1W2B - chains 0 and K of the 31 polymer chains in the assembly; structure by X-ray diffraction, 3.50 A resolution.

[Chain 0]
Molecule: 23S RRNA
Source organism: Haloarcula marismortui
Sequence (2922 nucleotides; row label = number of the first residue in the row):
     2 UUGGCUACUA UGCCAGCUGG UGGAUUGCUC GGCUCAGGCG CUGAUGAAGG ACGUGCCAAG
    62 CUGCGAUAAG CCAUGGGGAG CCGCACGGAG GCGAAGAACC AUGGAUUUCC GAAUGAGAAU
   122 CUCUCUAACA AUUGCUUCGC GCAAUGAGGA ACCCCGAGAA CUGAAACAUC UCAGUAUCGG
   182 GAGGAACAGA AAACGCAAUG UGAUGUCGUU AGUAACCGCG AGUGAACGCG AUACAGCCCA
   242 AACCGAAGCC CUCACGGGCA AUGUGGUGUC AGGGCUACCU CUCAUCAGCC GACCGUCUCG
   302 ACGAAGUCUC UUGGAACAGA GCGUGAUACA GGGUGACAAC CCCGUACUCG AGACCAGUAC
   362 GACGUGCGGU AGUGCCAGAG UAGCGGGGGU UGGAUAUCCC UCGCGAAUAA CGCAGGCAUC
   422 GACUGCGAAG GCUAAACACA ACCUGAGACC GAUAGUGAAC AAGUAGUGUG AACGAACGCU
   482 GCAAAGUACC CUCAGAAGGG AGGCGAAAUA GAGCAUGAAA UCAGUUGGCG AUCGAGCGAC
   542 AGGGCAUACA AGGUCCCUCG ACGAAUGACC GACGCGCGAG CGUCCAGUAA GACUCACGGG
   602 AAGCCGAUGU UCUGUCGUAC GUUUUGAAAA ACGAGCCAGG GAGUGUGUCU GCAUGGCAAG
   662 UCUAACCGGA GUAUCCGGGG AGGCACAGGG AAACCGACAU GGCCGCAGGG CUUUGCCCGA
   722 GGGCCGCCGU CUUCAAGGGC GGGGAGCCAU GUGGACACGA CCCGAAUCCG GACGAUCUAC
   782 GCAUGGACAA GAUGAAGCGU GCCGAAAGGC ACGUGGAAGU CUGUUAGAGU UGGUGUCCUA
   842 CAAUACCCUC UCGUGAUCUA UGUGUAGGGG UGAAAGGCCC AUCGAGUCCG GCAACAGCUG
   902 GUUCCAAUCG AAACAUGUCG AAGCAUGACC UCCGCCGAGG UAGUCUGUGA GGUAGAGCGA
   962 CCGAUUGGUG UGUCCGCCUC CGAGAGGAGU CGGCACACCU GUCAAACUCC AAACUUACAG
  1022 ACGCCGUUUG ACGCGGGGAU UCCGGUGCGC GGGGUAAGCC UGUGUACCAG GAGGGGAACA
  1082 ACCCAGAGAU AGGUUAAGGU CCCCAAGUGU GGAUUAAGUG UAAUCCUCUG AAGGUGGUCU
  1142 CGAGCCCUAG ACAGCCGGGA GGUGAGCUUA GAAGCAGCUA CCCUCUAAGA AAAGCGUAAC
  1202 AGCUUACCGG CCGAGGUUUG AGGCGCCCAA AAUGAUCGGG ACUCAAAUCC ACCACCGAGA
  1262 CCUGUCCGUA CCACUCAUAC UGGUAAUCGA GUAGAUUGGC GCUCUAAUUG GAUGGAAGUA
  1322 GGGGUGAAAA CUCCUAUGGA CCGAUUAGUG ACGAAAAUCC UGGCCAUAGU AGCAGCGAUA
  1382 GUCGGGUGAG AACCCCGACG GCCUAAUGGA UAAGGGUUCC UCAGCACUGC UGAUCAGCUG
  1442 AGGGUUAGCC GGUCCUAAGU CAUACCGCAA CUCGACUAUG ACGAAAUGGG AAACGGGUUA
  1502 AUAUUCCCGU GCCACUAUGC AGUGAAAGUU GACGCCCUGG GGUCGAUCAC GCUGGGCAUU
  1562 CGCCCAGUCG AACCGUCCAA CUCCGUGGAA GCCGUAAUGG CAGGAAGCGG ACGAACGGCG
  1622 GCAUAGGGAA ACGUGAUUCA ACCUGGGGCC CAUGAAAAGA CGAGCAUAGU GUCCGUACCG
  1682 AGAACCGACA CAGGUGUCCA UGGCGGCGAA AGCCAAGGCC UGUCGGGAGC AACCAACGUU
  1742 AGGGAAUUCG GCAAGUUAGU CCCGUACCUU CGGAAGAAGG GAUGCCUGCU CCGGAACGGA
  1802 GCAGGUCGCA GUGACUCGGA AGCUCGGACU GUCUAGUAAC AACAUAGGUG ACCGCAAAUC
  1862 CGCAAGGACU CGUACGGUCA CUGAAUCCUG CCCAGUGCAG GUAUCUGAAC ACCUCGUACA
  1922 AGAGGACGAA GGACCUGUCA ACGGCGGGGG UAACUAUGAC CCUCUUAAGG UAGCGUAGUA
  1982 CCUUGCCGCA UCAGUAGCGG CUUGCAUGAA UGGAUUAACC AGAGCUUCAC UGUCCCAACG
  2042 UUGGGCCCGG UGAACUGUAC AUUCCAGUGC GGAGUCUGGA GACACCCAGG GGGAAGCGAA
  2102 GACCCUAUGG AGCUUUACUG CAGGCUGUCG CUGAGACGUG GUCGCCGAUG UGCAGCAUAG
  2162 GUAGGAGACA CUACACAGGU ACCCGCGCUA GCGGGCCACC GAGUCAACAG UGAAAUACUA
  2222 CCCGUCGGUG ACUGCGACUC UCACUCCGGG AGGAGGACAC CGAUAGCCGG GCAGUUUGAC
  2282 UGGGGCGGUA CGCGCUCGAA AAGAUAUCGA GCGCGCCCUA UGGCUAUCUC AGCCGGGACA
  2342 GAGACCCGGC GAAGAGUGCA AGAGCAAAAG AUAGCUUGAC AGUGUUCUUC CCAACGAGGA
  2402 ACGCUGACGC GAAAGCGUGG UCUAGCGAAC CAAUUAGCCU GCUUGAUGCG GGCAAUUGAU
  2462 GACAGAAAAG CUACCCUAGG GAUAACAGAG UCGUCACUCG CAAGAGCACA UAUCGACCGA
  2522 GUGGCUUGCU ACCUCGAUGU CGGUUCCCUC CAUCCUGCCC GUGCAGAAGC GGGCAAGGGU
  2582 GAGGUUGUUC GCCUAUUAAA GGAGGUCGUG AGCUGGGUUU AGACCGUCGU GAGACAGGUC
  2642 GGCUGCUAUC UACUGGGUGU GUAAUGGUGU CUGACAAGAA CGACCGUAUA GUACGAGAGG
  2702 AACUACGGUU GGUGGCCACU GGUGUACCGG UUGUUCGAGA GAGCACGUGC CGGGUAGCCA
  2762 CGCCACACGG GGUAAGAGCU GAACGCAUCU AAGCUCGAAA CCCACUUGGA AAAGAGACAC
  2822 CGCCGAGGUC CCGCGUACAA GACGCGGUCG AUAGACUCGG GGUGUGCGCG UCGAGGUAAC
  2882 GAGACGUUAA GCCCACGAGC ACUAACAGAC CAAAGCCAUC AU
Disordered / not traced: 2-9, 126-127, 715, 971-998, 1560, 1952-1963, 2137-2236, 2339-2343, 2665-2666, 2915-2923
Bound ions: Mg2+ site 1 near G28 (its only coordinating residue here); Na+ site 1: C40, G41, C443; Na+ site 2: G56, A59, G61; Mg2+ site 2 near U115 (its only coordinating residue here); Na+ site 3 near C141 (its only coordinating residue here); Na+ site 4: U146, G147; Mg2+ site 3: C162, U2276; K+ site 1: C162, U163, U172; Mg2+ site 4: A166, G219; Na+ site 5 near A166 (its only coordinating residue here); Mg2+ site 5: A167, C168; Na+ site 6: C168, G2111; 54 more Na+ sites not listed; 84 more Mg2+ sites not listed; 1 more K+ sites not listed

[Chain K]
Protein: 50S ribosomal protein L15P
Source organism: Haloarcula marismortui
UniProtKB: P12737 (RL15_HALMA); numbering as in UniProt (aligned over 1-164)
Chain sequence (164 residues; row label = number of the first residue in the row):
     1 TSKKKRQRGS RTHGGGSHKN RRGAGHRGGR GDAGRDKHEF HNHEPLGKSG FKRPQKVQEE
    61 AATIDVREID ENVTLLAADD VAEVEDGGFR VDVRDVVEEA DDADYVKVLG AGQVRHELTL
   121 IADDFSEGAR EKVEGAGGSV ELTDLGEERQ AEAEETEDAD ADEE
Disordered / not traced: 84-88, 152-164
Bound ions: Na+ site 1: Gly14 (shared with A1296(0) of chain 0); Na+ site 2: Gly28, Gly29, Ala33, Glu39; Na+ site 3: Asp36 (shared with A2465(0) of chain 0)

[Interface between chain 0 and chain K]
Residue-residue contacts - 166 pairs, chain 0 then chain K:
  G164(0) - Arg30(K)  phosphate contact
  A165(0) - Gly29(K)  phosphate contact
  A165(0) - Arg30(K)  hydrogen bond to the phosphate
  A165(0) - Ala33(K)  phosphate contact
  A166(0) - Gly25(K)  base contact
  A166(0) - Gly28(K)  base contact
  A166(0) - Gly29(K)  hydrogen bond to the base
  A166(0) - Ala33(K)  phosphate contact
  A166(0) - Gly34(K)  hydrogen bond to the phosphate
  A166(0) - His38(K)  base contact
  G196(0) - Lys56(K)  hydrogen bond to the sugar
  C197(0) - Lys56(K)  phosphate contact
  U214(0) - Gln55(K)  sugar contact
  A215(0) - Lys52(K)  salt bridge to the phosphate
  A215(0) - Gln55(K)  sugar contact
  A216(0) - Lys52(K)  salt bridge to the phosphate
  C220(0) - Lys48(K)  base contact
  G221(0) - Arg35(K)  hydrogen bond to the phosphate
  G221(0) - Leu46(K)  phosphate contact
  G221(0) - Gly47(K)  hydrogen bond to the phosphate
  A222(0) - Asp32(K)  phosphate contact
  A222(0) - Arg35(K)  salt bridge to the phosphate
  G223(0) - Gly31(K)  phosphate contact
  G223(0) - Asp32(K)  hydrogen bond to the phosphate
  G416(0) - Lys56(K)  sugar contact
  G417(0) - Lys56(K)  salt bridge to the phosphate
  U623(0) - Arg11(K)  hydrogen bond to the phosphate
  U624(0) - Arg11(K)  salt bridge to the phosphate
  U624(0) - His18(K)  salt bridge to the phosphate
  U624(0) - Lys19(K)  phosphate contact
  U625(0) - Lys19(K)  salt bridge to the phosphate
  G644(0) - Lys4(K)  sugar contact
  G644(0) - Arg8(K)  salt bridge to the phosphate
  G644(0) - Thr12(K)  base contact
  G644(0) - His13(K)  stacking on the base
  G644(0) - Arg21(K)  hydrogen bond to the base
  U645(0) - Lys4(K)  phosphate contact
  A688(0) - Asp65(K)  hydrogen bond to the base
  A688(0) - Arg67(K)  salt bridge to the phosphate
  A688(0) - Leu109(K)  base contact
  A688(0) - Ala111(K)  base contact
  A692(0) - Gly50(K)  sugar contact
  A692(0) - Phe51(K)  hydrogen bond to the sugar
  A693(0) - Phe51(K)  sugar contact
  A693(0) - Arg53(K)  phosphate contact
  A694(0) - Arg53(K)  salt bridge to the phosphate
  G697(0) - Thr63(K)  base contact
  G697(0) - Lys107(K)  salt bridge to the phosphate
  G697(0) - Leu109(K)  base contact
  G697(0) - Ser126(K)  phosphate contact
  G697(0) - Glu127(K)  hydrogen bond to the phosphate
  A698(0) - Leu109(K)  phosphate contact
  A698(0) - Gly110(K)  hydrogen bond to the phosphate
  A698(0) - Ser126(K)  hydrogen bond to the phosphate
  A698(0) - Gly128(K)  phosphate contact
  C699(0) - Gly110(K)  phosphate contact
  C699(0) - Ala111(K)  phosphate contact
  C699(0) - Gly112(K)  hydrogen bond to the phosphate
  C699(0) - Lys132(K)  salt bridge to the phosphate
  A700(0) - Asp70(K)  hydrogen bond to the base
  A700(0) - Glu71(K)  base contact
  A700(0) - Gly112(K)  phosphate contact
  A700(0) - Gln113(K)  hydrogen bond to the base
  A700(0) - Val114(K)  base contact
  A700(0) - Arg115(K)  base contact
  U701(0) - Gln113(K)  hydrogen bond to the phosphate
  U701(0) - Arg115(K)  salt bridge to the phosphate
  G745(0) - Arg67(K)  base contact
  G745(0) - Glu71(K)  hydrogen bond to the base
  G754(0) - Lys3(K)  phosphate contact
  G754(0) - Lys4(K)  salt bridge to the phosphate
  G755(0) - Lys3(K)  salt bridge to the phosphate
  C757(0) - Arg27(K)  phosphate contact
  C757(0) - Gly31(K)  phosphate contact
  A758(0) - Arg27(K)  salt bridge to the phosphate
  A758(0) - Arg30(K)  phosphate contact
  A758(0) - Gly31(K)  hydrogen bond to the phosphate
  C759(0) - Arg30(K)  salt bridge to the phosphate
  C762(0) - Arg21(K)  hydrogen bond to the base
  C896(0) - Arg30(K)  hydrogen bond to the phosphate
  A897(0) - Gly23(K)  phosphate contact
  A897(0) - Ala24(K)  hydrogen bond to the phosphate
  A897(0) - Arg30(K)  salt bridge to the phosphate
  G898(0) - Arg22(K)  phosphate contact
  G898(0) - Gly23(K)  hydrogen bond to the phosphate
  G898(0) - Ala24(K)  hydrogen bond to the phosphate
  G898(0) - Gly25(K)  hydrogen bond to the phosphate
  G898(0) - His26(K)  phosphate contact
  C899(0) - Arg22(K)  salt bridge to the phosphate
  U900(0) - Lys19(K)  salt bridge to the phosphate
  U900(0) - Arg22(K)  salt bridge to the phosphate
  G901(0) - His18(K)  salt bridge to the phosphate
  G901(0) - Lys19(K)  phosphate contact
  G902(0) - Arg11(K)  salt bridge to the phosphate
  G902(0) - His18(K)  salt bridge to the phosphate
  U903(0) - Arg11(K)  salt bridge to the phosphate
  U903(0) - Thr12(K)  base contact
  U903(0) - His13(K)  sugar contact
  U903(0) - His18(K)  base contact
  U904(0) - Arg8(K)  hydrogen bond to the base
  U904(0) - Gly9(K)  hydrogen bond to the phosphate
  U904(0) - Ser10(K)  hydrogen bond to the phosphate
  U904(0) - Arg11(K)  hydrogen bond to the phosphate
  C905(0) - Lys5(K)  hydrogen bond to the base
  C905(0) - Arg6(K)  base contact
  C905(0) - Arg8(K)  base contact
  C906(0) - Arg6(K)  base contact
  A907(0) - Arg6(K)  base contact
  G918(0) - His38(K)  hydrogen bond to the base
  G918(0) - Phe40(K)  sugar contact
  U919(0) - Lys37(K)  hydrogen bond to the phosphate
  U919(0) - His38(K)  base contact
  C920(0) - Lys37(K)  salt bridge to the phosphate
  G924(0) - Gly25(K)  hydrogen bond to the sugar
  G924(0) - His38(K)  base contact
  C925(0) - Gly25(K)  phosphate contact
  C925(0) - His26(K)  salt bridge to the phosphate
  C925(0) - Gly28(K)  sugar contact
  C925(0) - His38(K)  base contact
  C925(0) - Glu39(K)  hydrogen bond to the sugar
  A926(0) - His38(K)  sugar contact
  A926(0) - Glu39(K)  sugar contact
  A926(0) - His41(K)  hydrogen bond to the base
  U927(0) - His41(K)  hydrogen bond to the sugar
  G1039(0) - Lys3(K)  sugar contact
  U1041(0) - Gly14(K)  sugar contact
  U1041(0) - Gly16(K)  phosphate contact
  U1042(0) - Ser17(K)  hydrogen bond to the phosphate
  U1042(0) - Asn20(K)  hydrogen bond to the phosphate
  A1294(0) - Gly16(K)  phosphate contact
  G1295(0) - Thr12(K)  hydrogen bond to the phosphate
  G1295(0) - Gly14(K)  hydrogen bond to the phosphate
  G1295(0) - Gly15(K)  hydrogen bond to the phosphate
  G1295(0) - Gly16(K)  hydrogen bond to the phosphate
  A1296(0) - Lys3(K)  salt bridge to the phosphate
  U1297(0) - Lys3(K)  salt bridge to the phosphate
  U1298(0) - Arg6(K)  hydrogen bond to the base
  G1299(0) - Arg6(K)  hydrogen bond to the base
  G1300(0) - Thr1(K)  hydrogen bond to the base
  G1302(0) - Lys5(K)  hydrogen bond to the base
  C1353(0) - Lys5(K)  hydrogen bond to the base
  G1354(0) - Lys5(K)  base contact
  G1354(0) - Arg8(K)  salt bridge to the phosphate
  C2396(0) - Phe40(K)  sugar contact
  A2430(0) - Leu46(K)  hydrogen bond to the sugar
  A2430(0) - Gly47(K)  hydrogen bond to the sugar
  C2431(0) - Gly47(K)  phosphate contact
  C2431(0) - Lys48(K)  hydrogen bond to the phosphate
  C2432(0) - Lys48(K)  salt bridge to the phosphate
  U2441(0) - Phe51(K)  sugar contact
  U2441(0) - Arg53(K)  hydrogen bond to the phosphate
  G2442(0) - Arg53(K)  salt bridge to the phosphate
  G2442(0) - Pro54(K)  sugar contact
  G2442(0) - Val57(K)  phosphate contact
  C2443(0) - Pro54(K)  base contact
  C2443(0) - Lys56(K)  hydrogen bond to the sugar
  C2443(0) - Val57(K)  sugar contact
  U2444(0) - Lys56(K)  salt bridge to the phosphate
  G2452(0) - Phe51(K)  base contact
  G2453(0) - Gly50(K)  hydrogen bond to the phosphate
  G2453(0) - Phe51(K)  sugar contact
  C2454(0) - Gly50(K)  hydrogen bond to the phosphate
  A2465(0) - Phe40(K)  base contact
  G2466(0) - Lys37(K)  salt bridge to the phosphate
  A2467(0) - Lys37(K)  salt bridge to the phosphate
  A2483(0) - Lys19(K)  base contact
Interface residues without a listed pair, chain 0 (92 interface residues in all): A226, A686, C687, C696, U753, A761, C763, C1044, C1301, C2440
Interface residues without a listed pair, chain K (73 interface residues in all): Ser2, Gln7, Ser49, Glu99, Phe125, Ala129, Arg149

[In short]
The interface between chain 0 and chain K involves 92 residues on one side and 73 on the other, with 55
hydrogen bonds, 35 salt bridges and 1 aromatic stacking contact. Among the polar pairs are A166(0)-Gly29(K),
G644(0)-Arg21(K) and A688(0)-Asp65(K).
Chain 0 is 23S RRNA and chain K is 50S ribosomal protein L15P, both from Haloarcula marismortui; the
structure, Trigger Factor ribosome binding domain in complex with 50S, was determined by X-ray diffraction
(same publication as 1W26).
